1M3X - chains M and H of the 3 polymer chains in the assembly; structure by X-ray diffraction, 2.55 A resolution.

# Chain M
Name: Photosynthetic Reaction center protein M chain
Organism: Rhodobacter sphaeroides
UniProtKB: P02953 (RCEM_RHOSH); residues 1-307 here = UniProt positions 1-307
Chain sequence (307 residues; row label = number of the first residue in the row):
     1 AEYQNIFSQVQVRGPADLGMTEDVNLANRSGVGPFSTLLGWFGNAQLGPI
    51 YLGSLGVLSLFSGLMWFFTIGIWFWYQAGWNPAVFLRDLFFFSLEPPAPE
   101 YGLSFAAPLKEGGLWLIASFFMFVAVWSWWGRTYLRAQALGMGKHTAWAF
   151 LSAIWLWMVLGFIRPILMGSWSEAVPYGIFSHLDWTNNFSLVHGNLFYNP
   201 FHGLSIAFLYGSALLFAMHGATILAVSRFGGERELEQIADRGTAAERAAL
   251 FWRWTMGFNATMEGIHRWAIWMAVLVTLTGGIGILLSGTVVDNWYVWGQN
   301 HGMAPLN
Not modelled in the structure: 303-307
Bound ions: Fe ion: His-219, Glu-234, His-266 (shared with 2 residues of chain L)
Small-molecule neighbours:
  - bacteriochlorophyll a (BCL), molecule 1: Met-122, Trp-157, Leu-160, Val-175, Ile-179, His-182, Leu-183, Trp-185, Thr-186
  - bacteriochlorophyll a (BCL), molecule 2: Met-122, Val-126, Phe-150, Ala-153, Ile-154, Leu-156, Trp-157, Leu-160, Trp-185, Thr-186, Asn-187, Phe-189, Ser-190, Leu-196, Phe-197, His-202, Ser-205, Ile-206, Leu-209, Tyr-210, Val-276, Thr-277, Gly-280, Gly-281, Ile-284
  - bacteriochlorophyll a (BCL), molecule 3: Phe-197, Gly-203, Ile-206, Ala-207, Tyr-210, Gly-211, Leu-214
  - bacteriopheophytin a (BPH), molecule 1: Ser-59, Leu-60, Gly-63, Leu-64, Trp-66, Phe-67, Ala-125, Val-126, Trp-129, Thr-133, Thr-146, Ala-149, Phe-150, Ala-153, Ala-273, Val-274, Thr-277
  - bacteriopheophytin a (BPH), molecule 2: Tyr-210, Ala-213, Leu-214, Ala-217, Met-218, Trp-252, Thr-255, Met-256
  - glucosyl-galactosyl diacyl-glycerol (GGD; nonadec-10-enoic acid 2-[3,4-dihydroxy-6-hydroxymethyl-5-(3,4,5-trihydroxy-6-hydroxymethyl-tetrahydro-pyran-2-yloxy)-tetrahydro-pyran-2-yloxy] -1-octadec-9-enoyloxymethyl-ethyl ester): Leu-204, Ala-207, Phe-208, Arg-253, Met-256, Gly-257, Phe-258, Trp-268, Met-272, Leu-275
  - 1,2-diacyl-sn-glycero-3-phosphocholine (PC1): Phe-7, Leu-38, Leu-39, Trp-41, Phe-42, Ile-50, Leu-60, Trp-129
  - spheroidene (SPO): Trp-66, Phe-67, Phe-68, Ile-70, Gly-71, Phe-74, Trp-75, Phe-85, Leu-89, Phe-105, Trp-115, Leu-116, Ser-119, Phe-120, Met-122, Phe-123, Trp-157, Met-158, Leu-160, Gly-161, Phe-162, Trp-171, Val-175, Tyr-177, Gly-178, Ile-179, His-182
  - ubiquinone-10 (U10): Leu-214, Leu-215, Met-218, His-219, Thr-222, Ile-223, Ala-245, Ala-248, Ala-249, Trp-252, Met-256, Phe-258, Asn-259, Ala-260, Thr-261, Met-262, Ile-265, Trp-268, Met-272

# Chain H
Name: Photosynthetic Reaction center protein H chain
Organism: Rhodobacter sphaeroides
UniProtKB: P11846 (RCEH_RHOSH); residue numbers follow UniProt; this construct covers 1-260
Chain sequence (260 residues; each row starts with the number of its first residue):
     1 MVGVTAFGNFDLASLAIYSFWIFLAGLIYYLQTENMREGYPLENEDGTPA
    51 ANQGPFPLPKPKTFILPHGRGTLTVPGPESEDRPIALARTAVSEGFPHAP
   101 TGDPMKDGVGPASWVARRDLPELDGHGHNKIKPMKAAAGFHVSAGKNPIG
   151 LPVRGCDLEIAGKVVDIWVDIPEQMARFLEVELKDGSTRLLPMQMVKVQS
   201 NRVHVNALSSDLFAGIPTIKSPTEVTLLEEDKICGYVAGGLMYAAPKRKS
   251 VVAAMLAEYA
Not modelled in the structure: 1-10, 249-260
Small-molecule neighbours: glucosyl-galactosyl diacyl-glycerol (GGD; nonadec-10-enoic acid 2-[3,4-dihydroxy-6-hydroxymethyl-5-(3,4,5-trihydroxy-6-hydroxymethyl-tetrahydro-pyran-2-yloxy)-tetrahydro-pyran-2-yloxy] -1-octadec-9-enoyloxymethyl-ethyl ester): Trp-21, Leu-24, Leu-27, Ile-28, Gln-32, Tyr-40, Leu-42, Phe-56

# Chain M / chain H interface
Pairs across the interface - 110 pairs, chain M then chain H:
  Ala-1(M) with Lys-197(H), hydrogen bond (backbone-side chain)
  Tyr-3(M) with Gln-194(H); Val-196(H)
  Gln-9(M) with Gly-145(H); Met-193(H), hydrogen bond (side chain-backbone); Val-196(H), hydrogen bond (side chain-backbone); Lys-197(H); Val-198(H), hydrogen bond (side chain-backbone)
  Val-10(M) with Val-142(H), hydrophobic; Ala-144(H); Lys-146(H)
  Gln-11(M) with Val-142(H); Ser-143(H), hydrogen bond (backbone-backbone); Ala-144(H), hydrogen bond (backbone-backbone)
  Val-12(M) with Phe-140(H), hydrophobic; His-141(H); Ser-143(H); Val-169(H), hydrophobic; Gln-174(H)
  Arg-13(M) with Gly-139(H); Phe-140(H); His-141(H), hydrogen bond (backbone-backbone); Ser-143(H); Gln-174(H)
  Gly-14(M) with Gly-139(H); Phe-140(H); Gln-174(H), hydrogen bond (backbone-side chain)
  Pro-15(M) with Ala-138(H); Phe-140(H); Gln-174(H), hydrogen bond (backbone-side chain)
  Asp-17(M) with Pro-172(H)
  Met-20(M) with Gly-125(H); His-126(H)
  Thr-37(M) with Ala-144(H)
  Trp-41(M) with Ala-144(H), hydrophobic; Gly-145(H)
  Asn-44(M) with Glu-173(H)
  Phe-201(M) with Ala-16(H); Ile-17(H)
  Leu-204(M) with Ile-17(H), hydrophobic; Trp-21(H), hydrophobic
  Ser-227(M) with Gln-194(H), hydrogen bond (backbone-side chain)
  Arg-228(M) with Gln-194(H); Met-195(H); Cys-234(H), hydrogen bond (backbone-side chain); Leu-241(H)
  Phe-229(M) with Cys-234(H); Ala-238(H), hydrophobic
  Glu-232(M) with Met-175(H); Arg-177(H), salt bridge
  Arg-233(M) with Glu-122(H), salt bridge; Arg-177(H); Leu-227(H); Glu-230(H), salt bridge
  Glu-236(M) with Arg-117(H), hydrogen bond (backbone-side chain); Arg-118(H), salt bridge; Glu-122(H); Leu-227(H)
  Gln-237(M) with Arg-117(H)
  Ile-238(M) with Glu-38(H); Phe-64(H), hydrophobic; Leu-73(H)
  Ala-239(M) with Leu-66(H), hydrophobic; Leu-73(H)
  Asp-240(M) with Arg-117(H), hydrogen bond (backbone-side chain); Arg-118(H), salt bridge
  Arg-241(M) with Glu-38(H), salt bridge; Glu-79(H), salt bridge; Val-115(H); Arg-117(H)
  Gly-242(M) with Val-115(H); Arg-117(H); Asp-231(H)
  Thr-243(M) with Ser-113(H); Val-115(H); Asp-231(H), hydrogen bond (backbone-side chain)
  Glu-246(M) with Val-115(H)
  Arg-247(M) with Pro-111(H), hydrogen bond (side chain-backbone); Ala-112(H); Ser-113(H), hydrogen bond (side chain-backbone); Gly-235(H)
  Arg-253(M) with Tyr-40(H); Leu-42(H)
  Phe-258(M) with Gln-32(H)
  Asn-259(M) with Asn-35(H)
  Ala-260(M) with Asn-35(H)
  Thr-261(M) with Asn-35(H), hydrogen bond (backbone-side chain); Glu-38(H)
  Glu-263(M) with Lys-62(H), salt bridge; Phe-64(H)
  Gly-264(M) with Asn-35(H)
  Ile-265(M) with Asn-35(H)
  Arg-267(M) with Tyr-30(H), hydrogen bond; Leu-31(H); Glu-34(H), salt bridge; Lys-62(H)
  Trp-268(M) with Ile-28(H), hydrophobic; Leu-31(H), hydrophobic; Asn-35(H)
  Trp-271(M) with Leu-27(H)
  Leu-275(M) with Leu-27(H), hydrophobic
  Thr-279(M) with Phe-20(H)
  Val-290(M) with Leu-12(H), hydrophobic
  Val-291(M) with Ala-13(H), hydrophobic
  Trp-297(M) with Asp-11(H), hydrogen bond; Ala-13(H); Ser-14(H)
  His-301(M) with Asp-11(H); Ser-14(H), hydrogen bond (backbone-side chain)
  Gly-302(M) with Asp-11(H)
Interface residues without a listed pair, chain M (55 interface residues in all): Asn-5, Phe-35, Pro-200, Phe-208, Leu-286, Trp-294
Interface residues without a listed pair, chain H (70 interface residues in all): Phe-23, Leu-24, Arg-37, Gly-110, Trp-114, Lys-130, Met-134, Pro-148, Ala-176, Pro-192

# In short
55 residues of chain M and 70 residues of chain H are in contact; the contacts include 20 hydrogen bonds and 9
salt bridges. Polar pairs include Glu-232(M)/Arg-177(H), Arg-233(M)/Glu-122(H) and Arg-233(M)/Glu-230(H).
Glucosyl-galactosyl diacyl-glycerol is bound between chain M and chain H.
Here chain M is Photosynthetic Reaction center protein M chain and chain H is Photosynthetic Reaction center
protein H chain, both from Rhodobacter sphaeroides. Entry 1M3X (Photosynthetic Reaction Center From
Rhodobacter Sphaeroides) was determined by X-ray diffraction.
